Entry 8RVP (electron microscopy, 2.28 A resolution); this record covers chains 7 and 8 of the 34 polymer chains in the assembly.

# Chain 7
Molecule: Proteasome chaperone 1
From: Saccharomyces cerevisiae
UniProt: Q05778 (POC1_YEAST); residue numbers follow UniProt; this construct covers 1-276
Amino-acid sequence (276 residues; numbered 1 to 276; the number before each row is that of its first residue):
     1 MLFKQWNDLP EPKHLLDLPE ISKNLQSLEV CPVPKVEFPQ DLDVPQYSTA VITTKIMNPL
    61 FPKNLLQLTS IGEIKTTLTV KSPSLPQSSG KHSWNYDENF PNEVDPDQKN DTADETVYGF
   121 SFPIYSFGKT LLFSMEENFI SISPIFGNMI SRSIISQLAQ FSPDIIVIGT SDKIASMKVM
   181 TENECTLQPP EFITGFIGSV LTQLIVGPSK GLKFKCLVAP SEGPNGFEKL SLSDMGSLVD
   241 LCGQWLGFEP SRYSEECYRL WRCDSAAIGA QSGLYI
Not modelled in the structure: 82-116

# Chain 8
Molecule: Proteasome assembly chaperone 2
From: Saccharomyces cerevisiae
UniProt: P36040 (POC2_YEAST); residue numbers follow UniProt; this construct covers 1-267
Amino-acid sequence (267 residues; numbered 1 to 267; the number before each row is that of its first residue):
     1 MSCLVLPLVS VGNIPQLSID WLLNSQANEW EYLEALDSKY LVEFVGPLDR PEDGSDSLYK
    61 DADMKYSSAL EVFYNKKRGL FAIQQRTPLV SVNYLNNFIV EIILPFLSKY NISEICIWDS
   121 LYAMEDENGV IVRPQEVYSL GEFYFDDEAE LLSNLHLNDQ ESMVNNWLHF TPTSFQDKIS
   181 VDQPIFKILF QILNASQRPK ALRSIKYCSC LANEGDNSLD SQQFLQWIIS QKVIKNAPPI
   241 VKFVRPISWQ GAYGMADARD KFVDLYN
Not modelled in the structure: 1, 151-165, 176-177

# How chain 7 and chain 8 interact
Residue-residue contacts (72; chain 7 residue first):
  Glu-11(7) / Glu-214(8)
  Pro-12(7) / Glu-214(8)
  Lys-13(7) / Glu-214(8)  hydrogen bond (backbone-side chain)
  His-14(7) / Val-9(8)
  His-14(7) / Ser-10(8)
  His-14(7) / Val-11(8)
  His-14(7) / Asn-13(8)
  His-14(7) / Glu-214(8)
  Leu-16(7) / Pro-88(8)  hydrophobic
  Ile-21(7) / Ser-91(8)
  Ile-21(7) / Asn-93(8)
  Ile-21(7) / Tyr-94(8)  hydrophobic
  Ser-22(7) / Asn-93(8)  hydrogen bond
  Leu-25(7) / Val-92(8)  hydrophobic
  Leu-25(7) / Lys-187(8)  hydrogen bond (backbone-side chain)
  Ser-27(7) / Asn-96(8)
  Leu-28(7) / Asn-96(8)  hydrogen bond (backbone-side chain)
  Leu-28(7) / Phe-190(8)  hydrophobic
  Leu-28(7) / Gln-191(8)  hydrogen bond (backbone-side chain)
  Glu-29(7) / Asn-96(8)  hydrogen bond (backbone-side chain)
  Val-30(7) / Asn-97(8)
  Val-30(7) / Val-100(8)  hydrophobic
  Cys-31(7) / Asn-93(8)  hydrogen bond
  Cys-31(7) / Tyr-94(8)  hydrophobic
  Cys-31(7) / Asn-97(8)  hydrogen bond (backbone-side chain)
  Pro-32(7) / Tyr-94(8)  hydrogen bond (backbone-side chain)
  Val-33(7) / Lys-39(8)
  Val-33(7) / Tyr-40(8)
  Val-33(7) / Tyr-94(8)
  Pro-34(7) / Tyr-94(8)
  Ser-143(7) / Val-90(8)
  Pro-144(7) / Val-90(8)  hydrophobic
  Ile-145(7) / Lys-39(8)
  Asn-148(7) / Lys-39(8)  hydrogen bond (side chain-backbone)
  Asn-148(7) / Leu-41(8)  hydrogen bond (side chain-backbone)
  Asn-148(7) / Glu-43(8)
  Met-149(7) / Lys-39(8)
  Arg-152(7) / Asp-37(8)  salt bridge
  Arg-152(7) / Ser-38(8)
  Arg-152(7) / Lys-39(8)
  Arg-152(7) / Glu-43(8)  salt bridge
  Met-180(7) / Tyr-66(8)
  Thr-181(7) / Tyr-66(8)  hydrogen bond (backbone-side chain)
  Asn-183(7) / Lys-65(8)
  Glu-184(7) / Tyr-66(8)  hydrogen bond (backbone-side chain)
  Cys-185(7) / Pro-47(8)  hydrophobic
  Cys-185(7) / Lys-65(8)
  Cys-185(7) / Tyr-66(8)  hydrophobic
  Leu-187(7) / Pro-47(8)
  Gln-188(7) / Pro-47(8)
  Pro-189(7) / Pro-47(8)  hydrophobic
  Pro-189(7) / Asp-49(8)
  Pro-189(7) / Ile-247(8)  hydrophobic
  Pro-189(7) / Ser-248(8)
  Pro-190(7) / Ser-248(8)
  Pro-190(7) / Gly-251(8)
  Glu-191(7) / Pro-47(8)
  Phe-192(7) / Phe-44(8)  hydrophobic
  Phe-192(7) / Val-45(8)
  Ile-193(7) / Phe-44(8)
  Ile-193(7) / Val-45(8)  hydrogen bond (backbone-backbone)
  Thr-194(7) / Val-42(8)
  Thr-194(7) / Glu-43(8)  hydrogen bond (side chain-backbone)
  Gly-195(7) / Glu-43(8)
  Gly-198(7) / Glu-43(8)
  Gly-198(7) / Val-45(8)
  Ser-199(7) / Glu-43(8)
  Leu-201(7) / Val-45(8)  hydrophobic
  Thr-202(7) / Glu-43(8)
  Thr-202(7) / Phe-44(8)  hydrogen bond (side chain-backbone)
  Thr-202(7) / Val-45(8)
  Ile-205(7) / Tyr-66(8)  hydrophobic
Also at the interface, not in a pair above, chain 7 (47 interface residues in all): Leu-9, Leu-18, Pro-19, Glu-20, Glu-182, Val-206
Also at the interface, not in a pair above, chain 8 (39 interface residues in all): Gly-12, Gly-46, Leu-48, Ser-68, Glu-101, Met-124

# Summary
47 residues of chain 7 face 39 of chain 8 across their interface; the contacts include 16 hydrogen bonds and 2
salt bridges. Polar contacts include Arg-152(7)/Asp-37(8), Arg-152(7)/Glu-43(8) and Lys-13(7)/Glu-214(8).
Chain 7 is Proteasome chaperone 1 and chain 8 is Proteasome assembly chaperone 2, both from Saccharomyces
cerevisiae; the structure, Proteasomal late precursor complex from pre1-1, state 2, was determined by electron
microscopy together with 8RVL, 8RVO, 8RVQ and 9GBK from the same study.
